7VN8 - chains D and G of the 4 polymer chains in the assembly; structure by X-ray diffraction, 2.04 A resolution.

# Chain D
Molecule: Maltodextrin-binding protein, Protein BRASSINAZOLE-RESISTANT 1
Source organism: Serratia sp. (strain FS14)
UniProt: chimeric construct of A0A4P1LXE0, Q8S307: residues -347 to 20 from A0A4P1LXE0 (A0A4P1LXE0_SERSF) positions 3-370 (UniProt number = residue number + 350); residues 21-90 from Q8S307 positions 21-90 (same numbers)
Chain sequence (439 residues; each row starts with the number of its first residue; numbers below 1 keep their minus sign (Met-348 is residue -348)):
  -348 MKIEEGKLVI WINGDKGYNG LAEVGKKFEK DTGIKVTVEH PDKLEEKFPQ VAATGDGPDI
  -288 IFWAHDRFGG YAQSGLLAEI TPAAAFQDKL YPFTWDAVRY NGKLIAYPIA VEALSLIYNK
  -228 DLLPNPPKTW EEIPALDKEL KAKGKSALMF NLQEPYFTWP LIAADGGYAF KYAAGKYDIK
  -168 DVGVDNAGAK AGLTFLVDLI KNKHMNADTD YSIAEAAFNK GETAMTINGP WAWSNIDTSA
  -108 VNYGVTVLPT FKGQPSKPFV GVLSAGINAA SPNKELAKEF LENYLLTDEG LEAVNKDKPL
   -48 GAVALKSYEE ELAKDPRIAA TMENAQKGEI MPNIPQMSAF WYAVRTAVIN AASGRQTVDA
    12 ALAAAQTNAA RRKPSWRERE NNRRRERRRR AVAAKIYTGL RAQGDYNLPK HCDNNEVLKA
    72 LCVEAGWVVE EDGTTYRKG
Not modelled in the structure: 89-90
Construct notes: initiating methionine (-348); engineered mutation Ala-266 (Asp84 in A0A4P1LXE0), Ala-265 (Lys85 in A0A4P1LXE0), Ala-176 (Glu174 in A0A4P1LXE0), Ala-175 (Asn175 in A0A4P1LXE0), Ala-109 (Lys241 in A0A4P1LXE0), Ala11 (Glu361 in A0A4P1LXE0), Ala14 (Lys364 in A0A4P1LXE0), Ala15 (Asp365 in A0A4P1LXE0)

# Chain G
Molecule: 15-nt DNA strand
Sequence (15 nucleotides; row label = number of the first residue in the row; numbers below 1 keep their minus sign (DT-3 is residue -3)):
    -3 TTGTCACGTG ACAAA

# Chain D / chain G interface
Contacting residue pairs (14):
  Arg30(D) with DT5(G), sugar contact; DG6(G), salt bridge to the phosphate
  Asn33(D) with DT5(G), base contact
  Arg34(D) with DG4(G), salt bridge to the phosphate; DT5(G), base contact
  Glu37(D) with DT5(G), base contact
  Arg41(D) with DA2(G), sugar contact; DC3(G), salt bridge to the phosphate; DG4(G), hydrogen bond to the base
  Ala45(D) with DA2(G), phosphate contact
  Arg52(D) with DC1(G), salt bridge to the phosphate
  Asp64(D) with DT0(G), phosphate contact; DC1(G), phosphate contact
  Asn65(D) with DC1(G), hydrogen bond to the phosphate
Other interface residues (no listed pair), chain D (10 interface residues in all): Cys63

# In short
10 residues of chain D and 7 residues of chain G are in contact; the contacts include 2 hydrogen bonds and 4
salt bridges. Among the polar pairs are Arg41(D)-DG4(G), Asn65(D)-DC1(G) and Arg30(D)-DG6(G).
Chain D is Maltodextrin-binding protein, Protein BRASSINAZOLE-RESISTANT 1 (Serratia sp. (strain FS14)) and
chain G is a 15-nt DNA strand; the structure, Crystal structure of MBP-fused BIL1/BZR1 (21-90) in complex with
double-stranded DNA contaning GTCACGTGAC, was determined by X-ray diffraction (same publication as 7VN2, 7VN3,
7VN4, 7VN5, 7VN6 and 7VN7).
